PDB entry 8VPK | electron microscopy, 2.63 A resolution | chains A and O of the 35 polymer chains in the assembly

[Chain A]
Molecule: 23S ribosomal RNA
Organism: Mycolicibacterium smegmatis MC2 155
Sequence (3120 nucleotides; each row starts with the number of its first residue):
     1 UAAGUGUUUA AGGGCGCAUG GUGGAUGCCU UGGCACUGGG AGCCGAUGAA GGACGUAGGA
    61 GGCUGCGAUA AGCCUCGGGG AGCUGUCAAC CGAGCGUUGA UCCGAGGAUG UCCGAAUGGG
   121 GAAACCCGGC ACGAGUGAUG UCGUGUCACC AGGCGCUGAA UAUAUAGGCG UCUGGGGGGA
   181 ACGCGGGGAA GUGAAACAUC UCAGUACCCG UAGGAAGAGA AAACAAAAUG UGAUUCCGUG
   241 AGUAGUGGCG AGCGAAAGCG GAGGAUGGCU AAACCGUAUG CAUGUGAUAC CGGGUAGGGG
   301 UUGUGUGUGC GGGGUUGUGG GACCUAUCUU UCCGGCUCUA CCUGGCUGGA GGGCAGUGAG
   361 AAAAUGUUGU GGUUAGCGGA AAUGGCUUGG GAUGGCCUGC CGUAGACGGU GAGAGCCCGG
   421 UACGUGAAAA CCCGACGUCU GUCUUGAUGG UGUUCCCGAG UAGCAGCGGG CCCGUGGAAU
   481 CUGCUGUGAA UCUGCCGGGA CCACCCGGUA AGCCUGAAUA CUUCCCAGUG ACCGAUAGCG
   541 GAUUAGUACC GUGAGGGAAU GGUGAAAAGU ACCCCGGGAG GGGAGUGAAA GAGUACCUGA
   601 AACCGUGCGC UUACAAUCCG UCAGAGCCCU CGACGUGUCG UGGGGUGAUG GCGUGCCUUU
   661 UGAAGAAUGA GCCUGCGAGU CAGGGACAUG UCGCGAGGUU AACCCGGGUG GGGUAGCCGC
   721 AGCGAAAGCG AGUCUGAAUA GGGCGUAUCC ACACAAGAGU GUGUGGUGUA GUGGUGUGUU
   781 CUGGACCCGA AGCGGAGUGA UCUACCCAUG GCCAGGGUGA AGCGCGGGUA AGACCGCGUG
   841 GAGGCCCGAA CCCACUUAGG UUGAAGACUG AGGGGAUGAG CUGUGGGUAG GGGUGAAAGG
   901 CCAAUCAAAC UCCGUGAUAG CUGGUUCUCC CCGAAAUGCA UUUAGGUGCA GCGUCGCAUG
   961 UUUCUUGCCG GAGGUAGAGC UACUGGAUGG CCGAUGGGCC CCACAGGGUU ACUGACGUCA
  1021 GCCAAACUCC GAAUGCCGGU AAGUCCAAGA GUGCGGCAGU GAGACGGCGG GGGAUAAGCU
  1081 CCGUGCGUCG AGAGGGAAAC AGCCCAGAUC GCCGGCUAAG GCCCCUAAGC GUGUGCUAAG
  1141 UGGAAAAGGA UGUGCAGUCG CGAAGACAAC CAGGAGGUUG GCUUAGAAGC AGCCACCCUU
  1201 GAAAGAGUGC GUAAUAGCUC ACUGGUCAAG UGAUUGUGCG CCGAUAAUGU AGCGGGGCUC
  1261 AAGCACACCG CCGAAGCCGC GGCAGCCAAC GUGUUGGCUG GGUAGGGGAG CGUCCUGCAU
  1321 CCGGUGAAGC CGCCGAGUGA UCGAGUGGUG GAGGGUGUGG GAGUGAGAAU GCAGGCAUGA
  1381 GUAGCGAUUA GGCAAGUGAG AACCUUGCCC GCCGAAAGAC CAAGGGUUCC UGGGCCAGGC
  1441 CAGUCCGCCC AGGGUGAGUC GGGACCUAAG GCGAGGCCGA CAGGCGUAGU CGAUGGACAA
  1501 CGGGUUGAUA UUCCCGUACC CGUGUAUGUG CGUCCAUGAU GAAUCAGCGG UACUAACCAU
  1561 CCAAAACCAC CGUGACCGCA CCUUUCGGGG UGUGGCGUUG GUGGGGCUGC AUGGGACCUU
  1621 CGUUGGUAGU AGUCAAGCGA UGGGGUGACG CAGGAAGGUA GCCGUACCGG UCAGUGGUAA
  1681 UACCGGGGUA AGCCUGUAGG GAGUCAGAUA GGUAAAUCCG UCUGGCAUAU AUCCUGAGAG
  1741 GUGAUGCAUA GCCGAGUGAG GCGAAUUCGG UGAUCCUAUG CUGCCGAGAA AAGCCUCUAG
  1801 CGAGGACAUA CACGGCCCGU ACCCCAAACC AACACAGGUG GUCAGGUAGA GAAUACUAAG
  1861 GCGUACGAGU GAACUAUGGU UAAGGAACUC GGCAAAAUGC CCCCGUAACU UCGGGAGAAG
  1921 GGGGACCCAC AUGGCGUGUA AGCCUUUACG GCCCAAGCGU GAGUGGGUGG CACAAACCAG
  1981 UGAGAAGCGA CUGUUUACUA AAAACACAGG UCCGUGCGAA GUCGCAAGAC GAUGUAUACG
  2041 GACUGACGCC UGCCCGGUGC UGGAAGGUUA AGAGGACCCG UUAACUCCCU UUGGGGGUGA
  2101 AGCGGAGAAU UUAAGCCCCA GUAAACGGCG GUGGUAACUA UAACCAUCCU AAGGUAGCGA
  2161 AAUUCCUUGU CGGGUAAGUU CCGACCUGCA CGAAUGGCGU AACGACUUCU CAACUGUCUC
  2221 AACCAUAGAC UCGGCGAAAU UGCACUACGA GUAAAGAUGC UCGUUACGCG CGGCAGGACG
  2281 AAAAGACCCC GGGACCUUCA CUACAACUUG GUAUUGGUGC UCGAUACGGU UUGUGUAGGA
  2341 UAGGUGGGAG ACUGUGAAGC UCACACGCCA GUGUGGGUGG AGUCGUUGUU GAAAUACCAC
  2401 UCUGAUCGUA UUGGGCCUCU AACCUCGGAC CGUAUAUCCG GUUCAGGGAC AGUGCCUGGU
  2461 GGGUAGUUUA ACUGGGGCGG UUGCCUCCUA AAAUGUAACG GAGGCGCCCA AAGGUUCCCU
  2521 CAACCUGGAC GGCAAUCAGG UGUUGAGUGU AAGUGCACAA GGGAGCUUGA CUGCGAGACG
  2581 GACAUGUCGA GCAGGGACGA AAGUCGGGAC UAGUGAUCCG GCACCUCUGA GUGGAAGGGG
  2641 UGUCGCUCAA CGGAUAAAAG GUACCCCGGG GAUAACAGGC UGAUCUUCCC CAAGAGUCCA
  2701 UAUCGACGGG AUGGUUUGGC ACCUCGAUGU CGGCUCGUCG CAUCCUGGGG CUGGAGCAGG
  2761 UCCCAAGGGU UGGGCUGUUC GCCCAUUAAA GCGGCACGCG AGCUGGGUUU AGAACGUCGU
  2821 GAGACAGUUC GGUCUCUAUC CGCCGCGCGC GUCAGAAGCU UGAGGAAACC UGUCCCUAGU
  2881 ACGAGAGGAC CGGGACGGAC GAACCUCUGG UAUACCAGUU GUCCCACCAG GGGCACGGCU
  2941 GGAUAGCCAC GUUCGGACAG GAUAACCGCU GAAAGCAUCU AAGCGGGAAA CCUCUUCCAA
  3001 GACCAGGCUU CUCACCCUCU AGGAGGGAUA AGGCCCCCCG CAGACCACGG GAUUGAUAGA
  3061 CCAGACCUGG AAGCCUAGUA AUAGGUGCAG GGAACUGGCA CUAACCGGCC GAAAACUUAC
Not modelled in the structure: 1, 1546-1619, 2056-2152
Residues lining bound ligands: erythromycin a (ERY): U861, A2282, A2283, A2286, A2727, G2729, U2833, C2834, U2835
Reported in the primary citation:
  - binding site for erythromycin a: A2282, U2835

[Chain O]
Name: 50S ribosomal protein L17
Organism: Mycolicibacterium smegmatis MC2 155
UniProt: A0QSL9 (RL17_MYCS2); residue numbers follow UniProt; this construct covers 1-199
Amino-acid sequence (199 residues; row label = number of the first residue in the row):
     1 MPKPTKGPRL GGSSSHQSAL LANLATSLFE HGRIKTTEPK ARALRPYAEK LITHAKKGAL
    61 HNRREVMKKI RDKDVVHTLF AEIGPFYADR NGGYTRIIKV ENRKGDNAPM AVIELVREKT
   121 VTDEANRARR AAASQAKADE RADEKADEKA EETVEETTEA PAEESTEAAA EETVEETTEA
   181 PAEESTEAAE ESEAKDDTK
Not modelled in the structure: 1, 120-199

[Interface between chain A and chain O]
Pairs across the interface (141; chain A residue first):
  A1390(A) / His-16(O)  stacking on the base
  A1390(A) / Ala-19(O)  base contact
  G1391(A) / His-16(O)  hydrogen bond to the sugar
  G1391(A) / Asn-23(O)  base contact
  G1392(A) / Leu-20(O)  sugar contact
  G1392(A) / Leu-24(O)  sugar contact
  G1392(A) / Thr-36(O)  phosphate contact
  C1393(A) / Leu-24(O)  sugar contact
  C1393(A) / Ser-27(O)  hydrogen bond to the sugar
  C1393(A) / His-31(O)  sugar contact
  C1393(A) / Ile-34(O)  phosphate contact
  C1393(A) / Lys-35(O)  sugar contact
  C1393(A) / Thr-36(O)  hydrogen bond to the phosphate
  A1394(A) / His-31(O)  hydrogen bond to the sugar
  A1394(A) / Ile-34(O)  phosphate contact
  A1394(A) / Lys-35(O)  hydrogen bond to the phosphate
  G1400(A) / Lys-104(O)  sugar contact
  A1402(A) / Arg-103(O)  hydrogen bond to the sugar
  A1402(A) / Lys-104(O)  hydrogen bond to the phosphate
  A1402(A) / Gly-105(O)  hydrogen bond to the phosphate
  A1402(A) / Asp-106(O)  base contact
  C1403(A) / Gly-105(O)  base contact
  C1409(A) / Asn-23(O)  hydrogen bond to the sugar
  C1410(A) / Ala-19(O)  sugar contact
  C1410(A) / Asn-23(O)  hydrogen bond to the sugar
  C1410(A) / Arg-71(O)  salt bridge to the phosphate
  G1411(A) / Arg-71(O)  salt bridge to the phosphate
  A1442(A) / Lys-104(O)  hydrogen bond to the sugar
  A1673(A) / Lys-73(O)  sugar contact
  G1674(A) / Arg-63(O)  hydrogen bond to the sugar
  G1674(A) / Lys-73(O)  salt bridge to the phosphate
  G1674(A) / Asp-74(O)  base contact
  G1674(A) / His-77(O)  stacking on the base
  U1675(A) / Leu-60(O)  base contact
  U1675(A) / Arg-63(O)  sugar contact
  U1675(A) / Arg-64(O)  hydrogen bond to the base
  U1675(A) / Met-67(O)  base contact
  U1675(A) / Lys-73(O)  hydrogen bond to the base
  G1676(A) / Leu-60(O)  base contact
  G1676(A) / Arg-64(O)  base contact
  G1867(A) / Arg-103(O)  sugar contact
  G1867(A) / Asp-106(O)  hydrogen bond to the sugar
  A1868(A) / Thr-37(O)  phosphate contact
  A1868(A) / Arg-103(O)  sugar contact
  A1868(A) / Asp-106(O)  sugar contact
  A1868(A) / Ala-108(O)  sugar contact
  A1868(A) / Pro-109(O)  sugar contact
  G1869(A) / Leu-10(O)  phosphate contact
  G1869(A) / Thr-37(O)  hydrogen bond to the phosphate
  G1869(A) / Pro-39(O)  phosphate contact
  G1869(A) / Lys-40(O)  salt bridge to the phosphate
  U1870(A) / Pro-8(O)  base contact
  G1871(A) / Lys-6(O)  salt bridge to the phosphate
  G1871(A) / Gly-7(O)  hydrogen bond to the sugar
  A2225(A) / Lys-6(O)  phosphate contact
  A2225(A) / Arg-9(O)  salt bridge to the phosphate
  U2226(A) / Pro-8(O)  phosphate contact
  U2226(A) / Arg-9(O)  hydrogen bond to the phosphate
  U2226(A) / Gly-12(O)  phosphate contact
  U2226(A) / Ser-13(O)  sugar contact
  C2232(A) / Asn-107(O)  hydrogen bond to the sugar
  G2233(A) / Gly-105(O)  hydrogen bond to the base
  G2233(A) / Asp-106(O)  sugar contact
  G2233(A) / Asn-107(O)  hydrogen bond to the sugar
  U2913(A) / Arg-9(O)  salt bridge to the phosphate
  U2913(A) / Ser-14(O)  phosphate contact
  A2914(A) / Pro-2(O)  base contact
  A2914(A) / Lys-3(O)  base contact
  A2914(A) / Pro-4(O)  base contact
  A2914(A) / Thr-5(O)  hydrogen bond to the base
  A2914(A) / Arg-9(O)  salt bridge to the phosphate
  A2914(A) / Ser-14(O)  phosphate contact
  A2914(A) / Gln-17(O)  hydrogen bond to the base
  A2914(A) / Leu-21(O)  base contact
  A2914(A) / Ala-43(O)  base contact
  A2914(A) / Tyr-47(O)  base contact
  C2925(A) / Lys-73(O)  sugar contact
  A2926(A) / Lys-73(O)  salt bridge to the phosphate
  A2929(A) / Arg-64(O)  base contact
  G2930(A) / Arg-64(O)  hydrogen bond to the sugar
  G2931(A) / Lys-68(O)  sugar contact
  G2932(A) / Lys-68(O)  sugar contact
  G2932(A) / Arg-71(O)  hydrogen bond to the sugar
  G2933(A) / Arg-71(O)  sugar contact
  C2934(A) / Ser-15(O)  phosphate contact
  C3037(A) / Lys-99(O)  phosphate contact
  C3038(A) / Arg-42(O)  salt bridge to the phosphate
  C3038(A) / Lys-99(O)  salt bridge to the phosphate
  C3039(A) / Arg-42(O)  salt bridge to the phosphate
  G3040(A) / Lys-3(O)  salt bridge to the phosphate
  C3041(A) / Lys-6(O)  salt bridge to the phosphate
  A3042(A) / Lys-6(O)  base contact
  G3043(A) / Lys-6(O)  hydrogen bond to the base
  A3058(A) / Lys-3(O)  phosphate contact
  A3058(A) / Arg-45(O)  base contact
  G3059(A) / Lys-3(O)  salt bridge to the phosphate
  G3059(A) / Arg-45(O)  base contact
  G3059(A) / Pro-46(O)  sugar contact
  G3059(A) / Gly-93(O)  base contact
  A3060(A) / Pro-2(O)  phosphate contact
  A3060(A) / Pro-46(O)  sugar contact
  A3060(A) / Glu-49(O)  hydrogen bond to the sugar
  A3060(A) / Lys-50(O)  salt bridge to the phosphate
  A3060(A) / Thr-53(O)  phosphate contact
  A3060(A) / Asn-91(O)  base contact
  A3060(A) / Gly-92(O)  sugar contact
  A3060(A) / Gly-93(O)  hydrogen bond to the sugar
  A3060(A) / Tyr-94(O)  sugar contact
  C3061(A) / Glu-49(O)  phosphate contact
  C3061(A) / Lys-50(O)  salt bridge to the phosphate
  C3061(A) / Thr-53(O)  hydrogen bond to the phosphate
  C3061(A) / Asn-91(O)  sugar contact
  C3061(A) / Gly-92(O)  sugar contact
  C3061(A) / Tyr-94(O)  sugar contact
  C3062(A) / Lys-57(O)  salt bridge to the phosphate
  A3071(A) / His-61(O)  hydrogen bond to the base
  A3072(A) / His-61(O)  sugar contact
  A3072(A) / Arg-64(O)  hydrogen bond to the phosphate
  G3073(A) / Leu-60(O)  sugar contact
  G3073(A) / Arg-64(O)  sugar contact
  G3090(A) / His-61(O)  hydrogen bond to the sugar
  G3091(A) / His-61(O)  salt bridge to the phosphate
  G3091(A) / Glu-65(O)  phosphate contact
  G3092(A) / His-54(O)  salt bridge to the phosphate
  A3093(A) / Pro-2(O)  phosphate contact
  A3093(A) / Lys-3(O)  sugar contact
  A3093(A) / Pro-4(O)  base contact
  A3093(A) / Lys-50(O)  salt bridge to the phosphate
  A3094(A) / Lys-3(O)  sugar contact
  A3094(A) / Pro-4(O)  base contact
  C3101(A) / Arg-90(O)  hydrogen bond to the phosphate
  C3101(A) / Asn-91(O)  sugar contact
  C3101(A) / Gly-92(O)  hydrogen bond to the sugar
  C3101(A) / Gly-93(O)  hydrogen bond to the base
  U3102(A) / Arg-45(O)  hydrogen bond to the base
  U3102(A) / Arg-90(O)  salt bridge to the phosphate
  U3102(A) / Gly-93(O)  sugar contact
  U3102(A) / Thr-95(O)  hydrogen bond to the sugar
  U3102(A) / Arg-96(O)  sugar contact
  U3102(A) / Val-116(O)  sugar contact
  A3103(A) / Arg-96(O)  salt bridge to the phosphate
Also at the interface, not in a pair above, chain A (62 interface residues in all): A1401, C1441, C2224, A2227
Also at the interface, not in a pair above, chain O (71 interface residues in all): Ser-18, Arg-33, Glu-38, Asn-62, Ile-97, Glu-118

[Summary]
The interface between chain A and chain O involves 62 residues on one side and 71 on the other, with 37
hydrogen bonds, 23 salt bridges and 2 aromatic stacking contacts. Polar pairs include U1675(A)/Arg-64(O),
U1675(A)/Lys-73(O) and G2233(A)/Gly-105(O). Chain A binds erythromycin a. The paper reports a binding site for
erythromycin a at A2282(A) and U2835(A).
Chain A is 23S ribosomal RNA and chain O is 50S ribosomal protein L17, both from Mycolicibacterium smegmatis
MC2 155; the structure, Structure of Mycobacterium smegmatis 50S ribosomal subunit bound to HflX and
erythromycin:50S-HflX-B-Ery, was determined by electron microscopy (same publication as 8VIO, 8VK0, 8VK7,
8VKI, 8VKW, 8VR4, 8VR8 and 8VRL).
